6Z5U - chains A and L of the 12 polymer chains in the assembly; structure by electron microscopy, 3.90 A resolution.

# Chain A
Molecule: ABC transporter permease
From: Acinetobacter baumannii
Reference sequence: V5V9F4 (V5V9F4_ACIBA); residues 1-258 here = UniProt positions 1-258
Chain sequence (258 residues; numbered 1 to 258; the number before each row is that of its first residue):
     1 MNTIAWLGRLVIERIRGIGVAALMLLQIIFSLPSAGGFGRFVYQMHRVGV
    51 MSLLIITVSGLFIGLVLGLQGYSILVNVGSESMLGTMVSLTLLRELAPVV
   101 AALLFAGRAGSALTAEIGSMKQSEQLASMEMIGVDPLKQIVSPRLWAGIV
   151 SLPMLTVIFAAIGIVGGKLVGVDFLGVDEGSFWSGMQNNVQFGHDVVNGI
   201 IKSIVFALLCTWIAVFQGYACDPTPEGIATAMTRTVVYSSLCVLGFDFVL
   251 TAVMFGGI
Disordered / not traced: 1-2, 257-258

# Chain L
Molecule: ABC transporter ATP-binding protein
From: Acinetobacter baumannii
Reference sequence: A0A4P2WWN2 (A0A4P2WWN2_ACIBA); residues -3 to 272 here correspond to UniProt positions 1-276 (UniProt number = residue number + 4)
Chain sequence (276 residues; each row starts with the number of its first residue; numbers below 1 keep their minus sign (Met-3 is residue -3)):
    -3 MIAIMNNKTPLSTQSLIEVKNLSFNRGERVIYDNISLNIRRGQITAIMGP
    47 SGTGKTTLLRLIGGQLVPDQGEVLLDGKDIAQMSRQELFAARARMGMLFQ
    97 SGALFTDMSVYENVAFPIRAHTKLSENLIAELVALKLESVGLRGTEQLMP
   147 TELSGGMNRRVALARAIALDPDLIMYDEPFAGQDPIVKGVLTRLIRSLRE
   197 ALDLTTIIVSHDVPETLSIADYIYVVAEGKIQGEGTPEELQAYASPFVKQ
   247 FLTGSAEGPVEYQFSHQAYLDNEVRP
Disordered / not traced: -3 to 10, 264-272
Bound ions: Mg2+: Glu174 (together with AMP-PNP)
Ligand contacts: AMP-PNP (ANP; phosphoaminophosphonic acid-adenylate ester): Arg22, Arg25, Ile27, Ser47, Gly48, Thr49, Gly50, Lys51, Thr52, Thr53, Gln96, Glu174, His207
What the authors report for this chain:
  - binding site for AMP-PNP: Arg22, Ser47, Lys51, His207

# Interface between chain A and chain L
Pairs across the interface - 22 pairs, chain A then chain L:
  Glu124(A) with Phe95(L)
  Gln125(A) with Ala99(L); Leu100(L), hydrogen bond (side chain-backbone); Phe101(L); Thr102(L)
  Ala127(A) with Phe95(L), hydrophobic
  Ser128(A) with Arg161(L), hydrogen bond
  Met129(A) with Phe101(L), hydrophobic
  Glu130(A) with Gln61(L), hydrogen bond (backbone-side chain); Arg88(L)
  Met131(A) with Gln61(L); Arg88(L); Met91(L), hydrophobic; Met93(L), hydrophobic; Phe95(L), hydrophobic
  Ile132(A) with Arg88(L); Phe112(L), hydrophobic; Pro113(L), hydrophobic; His117(L)
  Gly133(A) with Phe85(L); Arg88(L)
  Val134(A) with Phe112(L), hydrophobic
Other interface residues (no listed pair), chain A (13 interface residues in all): Met120, Ser123, Arg144
Other interface residues (no listed pair), chain L (18 interface residues in all): Arg56, Gly60, Asp103, Ala116

# In short
Chain A and chain L form an interface of 13 and 18 residues respectively, with 3 hydrogen bonds. Polar pairs
include Gln125(A)-Leu100(L), Ser128(A)-Arg161(L) and Glu130(A)-Gln61(L). Ligands of chain L: AMP-PNP. The
paper reports a binding site for AMP-PNP at Arg22(L), Ser47(L) and Lys51(L) among others.
Here chain A is ABC transporter permease and chain L is ABC transporter ATP-binding protein, both from
Acinetobacter baumannii. Entry 6Z5U (Cryo-EM structure of the A. baumannii MlaBDEF complex bound to APPNHP)
was determined by electron microscopy.
